5LSP - chains A and X of the 8 polymer chains in the assembly; structure by X-ray diffraction, 2.60 A resolution.

# Chain A
Molecule: Hepatocyte growth factor receptor
Organism: Homo sapiens
Notes: EC 2.7.10.1
UniProtKB: P08581 (MET_HUMAN); residues 519-743 here = UniProt positions 519-743
Sequence (231 residues; row label = number of the first residue in the row):
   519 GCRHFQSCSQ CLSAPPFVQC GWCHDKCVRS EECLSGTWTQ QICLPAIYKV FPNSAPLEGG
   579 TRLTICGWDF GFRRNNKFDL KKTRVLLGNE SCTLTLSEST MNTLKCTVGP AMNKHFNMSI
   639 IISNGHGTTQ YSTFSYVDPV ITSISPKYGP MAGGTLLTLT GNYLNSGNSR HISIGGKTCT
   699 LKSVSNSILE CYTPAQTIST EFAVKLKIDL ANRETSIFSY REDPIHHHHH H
Unresolved in the structure: 741-749
Disulfide bonds: Cys-520/Cys-538, Cys-526/Cys-561, Cys-529/Cys-545, Cys-541/Cys-551, Cys-697/Cys-709
Covalently attached groups: N-acetylglucosamine (NAG) linked to Asn-635
Differences from the reference sequence: expression tag (744-749)
UniProt features mapped onto this chain:
  - glycosylation: Thr-582 (O-linked (Man) threonine), Asn-607 (N-linked (GlcNAc...) asparagine), Asn-635 (N-linked (GlcNAc...) asparagine), Thr-676 (O-linked (Man) threonine)

# Chain X
Molecule: Hepatocyte growth factor receptor
Organism: Homo sapiens
Notes: EC 2.7.10.1
UniProtKB: P08581 (MET_HUMAN); residues 25-35 here = UniProt positions 25-35
Sequence (14 residues; numbered 22 to 35; the number before each row is that of its first residue):
    22 ETRECKEALA KSEM
Unresolved in the structure: 22, 32-35
Differences from the reference sequence: expression tag (22-24)

# Interface between chain A and chain X
Inter-chain disulfides: Cys-584(A)/Cys-26(X)
Residue-residue contacts (6):
  Tyr-566(A) with Thr-23(X); Cys-26(X), hydrogen bond
  Phe-569(A) with Leu-30(X), hydrophobic
  Thr-582(A) with Leu-30(X)
  Cys-584(A) with Cys-26(X), disulfide
  Lys-623(A) with Ala-29(X)
Other interface residues (no listed pair), chain A (9 interface residues in all): Gly-585, Thr-618, Asn-620, Thr-621
Other interface residues (no listed pair), chain X (5 interface residues in all): Glu-25
The authors on this interface:
  - pairs named by the authors: Cys-584(A)/Cys-26(X) (covalent link)

# Summary
9 residues of chain A face 5 of chain X across their interface; the contacts include 1 disulfide bond and 1
hydrogen bond. Its one hydrogen-bonded contact is Tyr-566(A)/Cys-26(X). The paper describes a contact between
Cys-584(A) and Cys-26(X). Covalently linked N-acetylglucosamine: at Asn-635(A).
Here chain A is Hepatocyte growth factor receptor and chain X is Hepatocyte growth factor receptor, both from
Homo sapiens. Entry 5LSP (107_A07 Fab in complex with fragment of the Met receptor) was determined by X-ray
diffraction.
